Entry 8YL3 (X-ray diffraction, 1.20 A resolution); this record covers chain A.

[Chain A]
Molecule: Ras-related protein Rab-23
Source organism: Homo sapiens
UniProtKB: Q9ULC3 (RAB23_HUMAN); numbering as in UniProt (aligned over 7-172)
Amino-acid sequence (167 residues; numbered 6 to 172; the number before each row is that of its first residue):
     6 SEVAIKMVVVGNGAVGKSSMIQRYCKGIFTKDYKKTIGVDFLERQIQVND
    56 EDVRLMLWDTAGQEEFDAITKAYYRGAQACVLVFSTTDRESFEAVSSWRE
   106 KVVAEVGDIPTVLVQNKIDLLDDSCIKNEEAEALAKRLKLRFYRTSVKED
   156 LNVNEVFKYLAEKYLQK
Unresolved in the structure: 68-69, 172
Sequence notes: expression tag (6)
Bound ions: Mg2+: S23 (together with GDP)
Small-molecule neighbours: GDP (guanosine-5'-diphosphate): N17, G18, A19, V20, G21, K22, S23, S24, F34, T35, D37, Y38, K39, K40, N121, K122, D124, L125, S151, V152, K153
From the paper describing this entry:
  - binding site for GDP: A19, G21, K22, S23, S24, K40, N121, K122, D124, V152, K153
  - Mg2+ coordination: S23
  - disease-associated variants - M12K, C85R: decreased expression
  - disease-associated variants - Y79DEL: unchanged binding to GDP
  - disease-associated variants - Y79DEL: decreased catalytic activity
  - disease-associated variants - Y79DEL: unchanged catalytic activity (intrinsic nucleotide exchange activity)
  - disease-associated variants - Y79DEL: decreased binding to KIF17
  - disease-associated variants - Y79DEL: increased signaling in response to Gli1
  - conformationally variable residues (order/disorder transition): Q68 to E69
  - mutagenesis - Q68L: decreased signaling

[Overview]
Ligands of chain A: GDP. The paper reports a binding site for GDP at A19, G21 and K22 among others; M12K and
C85R reduce expression; 4 substitutions were tested in all.
Chain A is Ras-related protein Rab-23 (Homo sapiens); the structure, Crystal Structure of Human Rab23 in
Complex with GDP, was determined by X-ray diffraction (same publication as 8YIM, 8YNR, 8YO0 and 8YP0).
